Entry 6EYC (electron microscopy, 3.80 A resolution); this record covers chains 4 and 6 of the 6 polymer chains in the assembly.

# Chain 4
Molecule: DNA replication licensing factor MCM4
Source organism: Saccharomyces cerevisiae (strain ATCC 204508 / S288c)
Notes: EC 3.6.4.12
Reference sequence: P30665 (MCM4_YEAST); residue numbers follow UniProt; this construct covers 1-933
Sequence (933 residues; row label = number of the first residue in the row):
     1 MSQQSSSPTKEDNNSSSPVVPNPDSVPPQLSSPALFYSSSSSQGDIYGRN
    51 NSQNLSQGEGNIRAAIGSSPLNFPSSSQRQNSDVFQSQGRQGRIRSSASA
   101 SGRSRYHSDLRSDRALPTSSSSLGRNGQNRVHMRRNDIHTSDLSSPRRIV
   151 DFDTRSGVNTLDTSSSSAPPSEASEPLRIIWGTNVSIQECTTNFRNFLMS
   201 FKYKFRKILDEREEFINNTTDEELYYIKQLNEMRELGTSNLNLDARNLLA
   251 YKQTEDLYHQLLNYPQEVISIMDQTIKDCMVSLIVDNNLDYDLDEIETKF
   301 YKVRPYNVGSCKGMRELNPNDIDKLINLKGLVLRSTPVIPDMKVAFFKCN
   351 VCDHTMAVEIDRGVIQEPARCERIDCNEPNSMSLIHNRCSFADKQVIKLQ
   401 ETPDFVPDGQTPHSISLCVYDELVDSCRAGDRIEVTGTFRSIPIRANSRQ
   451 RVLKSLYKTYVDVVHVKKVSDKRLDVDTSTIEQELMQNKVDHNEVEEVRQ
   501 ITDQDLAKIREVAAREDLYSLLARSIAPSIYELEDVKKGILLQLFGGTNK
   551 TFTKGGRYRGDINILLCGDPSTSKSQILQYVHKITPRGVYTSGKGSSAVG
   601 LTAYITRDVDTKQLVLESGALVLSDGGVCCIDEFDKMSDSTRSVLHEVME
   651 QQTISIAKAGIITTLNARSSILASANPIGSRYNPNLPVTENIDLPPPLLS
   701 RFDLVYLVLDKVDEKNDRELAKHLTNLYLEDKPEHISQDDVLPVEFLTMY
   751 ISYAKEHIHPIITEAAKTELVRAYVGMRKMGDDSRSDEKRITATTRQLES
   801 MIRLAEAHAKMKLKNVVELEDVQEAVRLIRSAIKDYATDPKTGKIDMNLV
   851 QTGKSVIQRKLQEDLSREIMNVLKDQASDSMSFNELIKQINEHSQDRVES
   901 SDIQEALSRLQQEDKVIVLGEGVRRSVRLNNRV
Disordered / not traced: 1-176, 213-220, 780-792, 839-933
Ion coordination: Zn2+: Cys349, Cys352, Cys371
Residues lining bound ligands:
  - ADP (adenosine-5'-diphosphate), molecule 1: Ser529, Ile530, Tyr531, Leu533, Pro570, Ser571, Thr572, Ser573, Lys574, Ser575, Gln576, Leu720, Leu724
  - ADP, molecule 2: His646, Arg701, Thr795, Arg796, Glu799
Swiss-Prot annotation at these positions:
  - motif: Ser700 to Asp703 (Arginine finger)
  - binding site (ATP): Gly568 to Ser575
  - modified residue (Phosphoserine): Ser52, Ser56, Ser69
  - mutagenesis: Lys574 (K574A: Loss of MCM2-7 complex helicase activity)
Reported in the primary citation:
  - conformationally variable residues (register shift): Val469 to Glu497

# Chain 6
Molecule: DNA replication licensing factor MCM6
Source organism: Saccharomyces cerevisiae (strain ATCC 204508 / S288c)
Notes: EC 3.6.4.12
Reference sequence: P53091 (MCM6_YEAST); residues 1-1017 here = UniProt positions 1-1017
Sequence (1017 residues; each row starts with the number of its first residue):
     1 MSSPFPADTPSSNRPSNSSPPPSSIGAGFGSSSGLDSQIGSRLHFPSSSQ
    51 PHVSNSQTGPFVNDSTQFSSQRLQTDGSATNDMEGNEPARSFKSRALNHV
   101 KKVDDVTGEKVREAFEQFLEDFSVQSTDTGEVEKVYRAQIEFMKIYDLNT
   151 IYIDYQHLSMRENGALAMAISEQYYRFLPFLQKGLRRVVRKYAPELLNTS
   201 DSLKRSEGDEGQADEDEQQDDDMNGSSLPRDSGSSAAPGNGTSAMATRSI
   251 TTSTSPEQTERVFQISFFNLPTVHRIRDIRSEKIGSLLSISGTVTRTSEV
   301 RPELYKASFTCDMCRAIVDNVEQSFKYTEPTFCPNPSCENRAFWTLNVTR
   351 SRFLDWQKVRIQENANEIPTGSMPRTLDVILRGDSVERAKPGDRCKFTGV
   401 EIVVPDVTQLGLPGVKPSSTLDTRGISKTTEGLNSGVTGLRSLGVRDLTY
   451 KISFLACHVISIGSNIGASSPDANSNNRETELQMAANLQANNVYQDNERD
   501 QEVFLNSLSSDEINELKEMVKDEHIYDKLVRSIAPAVFGHEAVKKGILLQ
   551 MLGGVHKSTVEGIKLRGDINICVVGDPSTSKSQFLKYVVGFAPRSVYTSG
   601 KASSAAGLTAAVVRDEEGGDYTIEAGALMLADNGICCIDEFDKMDISDQV
   651 AIHEAMEQQTISIAKAGIHATLNARTSILAAANPVGGRYNRKLSLRGNLN
   701 MTAPIMSRFDLFFVILDDCNEKIDTELASHIVDLHMKRDEAIEPPFSAEQ
   751 LRRYIKYARTFKPILTKEARSYLVEKYKELRKDDAQGFSRSSYRITVRQL
   801 ESMIRLSEAIARANCVDEITPSFIAEAYDLLRQSIIRVDVDDVEMDEEFD
   851 NIESQSHAASGNNDDNDDGTGSGVITSEPPADIEEGQSEATARPGTSEKK
   901 KTTVTYDKYVSMMNMIVRKIAEVDREGAEELTAVDIVDWYLLQKENDLGS
   951 LAEYWEERRLAFKVIKRLVKDRILMEIHGTRHNLRDLENEENENNKTVYV
  1001 IHPNCEVLDQLEPQDSS
Disordered / not traced: 1-102, 195-259, 430-440, 464-509, 841-1017
Ion coordination: Zn2+: Cys314, Cys333, Cys338
Residues lining bound ligands: ADP (adenosine-5'-diphosphate): Ala536, Val537, Phe538, Pro577, Ser578, Thr579, Ser580, Lys581, Ser582, Gln583, Leu727
Swiss-Prot annotation at these positions:
  - motif: Ser707 to Asp710 (Arginine finger)
  - binding site (ATP): Gly575 to Ser582
  - modified residue: Ser78 (Phosphoserine), Ser249 (Phosphoserine), Ser372 (Phosphoserine), Thr766 (Phosphothreonine)
  - mutagenesis: Lys581 (K581A: Loss of MCM2-7 complex helicase activity)

# Interface between chain 4 and chain 6
Pairs across the interface (125; chain 4 residue first):
  Thr336(4) - Arg375(6)  hydrogen bond (backbone-side chain)
  Pro337(4) - Arg375(6)
  Val338(4) - Ile452(6)
  Ile339(4) - Gln409(6)
  Ile339(4) - Leu412(6)  hydrophobic
  Pro340(4) - Ser281(6)
  Pro340(4) - Tyr450(6)
  Pro340(4) - Ile452(6)
  Asp341(4) - Pro417(6)
  Met342(4) - Leu448(6)  hydrophobic
  Gly363(4) - Lys416(6)
  Gly363(4) - Pro417(6)
  Gly363(4) - Ser418(6)  hydrogen bond (backbone-backbone)
  Val364(4) - Ser418(6)
  Ile365(4) - Ser418(6)  hydrogen bond (backbone-backbone)
  Ile365(4) - Ser419(6)
  Ile365(4) - Thr420(6)  hydrogen bond (backbone-backbone)
  Ile365(4) - Leu448(6)  hydrophobic
  Gln366(4) - Thr420(6)
  Glu367(4) - Thr420(6)  hydrogen bond (backbone-backbone)
  Glu367(4) - Leu421(6)
  Glu367(4) - Asp422(6)  hydrogen bond (backbone-backbone)
  Pro368(4) - Asp422(6)
  Ala369(4) - Asp422(6)  hydrogen bond (backbone-side chain)
  Arg370(4) - Arg424(6)  hydrogen bond (side chain-backbone)
  Arg373(4) - Gly425(6)
  Leu384(4) - Arg446(6)
  His386(4) - Val403(6)
  His386(4) - Tyr450(6)  hydrogen bond
  Asn387(4) - Tyr175(6)
  Asn387(4) - Ile402(6)
  Asn387(4) - Val403(6)
  Arg388(4) - Tyr175(6)
  Arg388(4) - Arg176(6)
  Phe391(4) - Ser281(6)
  Phe391(4) - Ile284(6)  hydrophobic
  Ala392(4) - Ser281(6)  hydrogen bond (backbone-side chain)
  Asp393(4) - Arg280(6)
  Asp393(4) - Ser281(6)  hydrogen bond (side chain-backbone)
  Lys394(4) - Pro413(6)  hydrogen bond (side chain-backbone)
  Lys394(4) - Gly414(6)
  Ser416(4) - Pro413(6)
  Val424(4) - Arg280(6)
  Asp425(4) - Arg277(6)  salt bridge
  Asp425(4) - Arg280(6)  salt bridge
  Arg428(4) - Thr370(6)  hydrogen bond
  Ala429(4) - Thr370(6)
  Ala429(4) - Gly371(6)
  Arg451(4) - Val445(6)
  Lys458(4) - Gly411(6)
  Lys458(4) - Leu412(6)
  Lys458(4) - Pro413(6)
  Tyr460(4) - Pro413(6)  hydrophobic
  Tyr460(4) - Gly414(6)
  Thr480(4) - Thr370(6)
  Gln483(4) - Arg275(6)
  Gln483(4) - Glu367(6)  hydrogen bond
  Gln487(4) - Asp278(6)  hydrogen bond
  Thr551(4) - Arg738(6)  hydrogen bond (backbone-side chain)
  Phe552(4) - Leu734(6)  hydrophobic
  Phe552(4) - Arg738(6)
  Thr553(4) - Arg738(6)
  Tyr558(4) - Leu734(6)
  Tyr558(4) - His735(6)
  Ala603(4) - Met373(6)  hydrophobic
  Thr611(4) - Thr408(6)
  Thr611(4) - Leu412(6)
  Gln613(4) - Thr408(6)
  Leu616(4) - Met373(6)  hydrophobic
  Ser618(4) - Gly371(6)  hydrogen bond (side chain-backbone)
  Ser618(4) - Ser372(6)
  Ser618(4) - Met373(6)
  Val622(4) - Gly371(6)
  Asp625(4) - Thr370(6)
  Asp625(4) - Gly371(6)
  Ser640(4) - Lys601(6)  hydrogen bond
  Ser643(4) - Lys601(6)
  Ser643(4) - Lys643(6)
  His646(4) - Glu640(6)  salt bridge
  His646(4) - Asn683(6)
  Glu647(4) - Tyr597(6)  hydrogen bond
  Glu647(4) - Ser599(6)  hydrogen bond
  Gln651(4) - Ser582(6)  hydrogen bond
  Gln651(4) - Lys586(6)  hydrogen bond
  Gln651(4) - Tyr597(6)
  Ser655(4) - Tyr597(6)
  Ser655(4) - Ser599(6)
  Ser655(4) - Ala602(6)
  Ile656(4) - Ala602(6)
  Ala657(4) - Ala602(6)  hydrogen bond (backbone-backbone)
  Ala657(4) - Ser603(6)
  Ala657(4) - Ser604(6)  hydrogen bond (backbone-backbone)
  Ala657(4) - Gly607(6)
  Lys658(4) - Gly607(6)
  Ile661(4) - Pro374(6)  hydrophobic
  Ile662(4) - Gly607(6)
  Ile662(4) - Ala625(6)
  Ile662(4) - Ala627(6)
  Thr663(4) - Gln362(6)  hydrogen bond
  Thr663(4) - Ala365(6)
  Thr664(4) - Ala365(6)
  Leu665(4) - Ile368(6)  hydrophobic
  Asn666(4) - Ala365(6)
  Asn666(4) - Ile368(6)
  Pro697(4) - Pro577(6)  hydrophobic
  Ile762(4) - His735(6)
  Glu764(4) - Asp733(6)
  Glu764(4) - Met736(6)
  Lys767(4) - Val732(6)
  Lys767(4) - Asp733(6)  salt bridge
  Leu770(4) - Val732(6)  hydrophobic
  Val771(4) - Ala728(6)  hydrophobic
  Tyr774(4) - Asp724(6)
  Val775(4) - Asp724(6)
  Arg778(4) - Asp718(6)
  Arg778(4) - Cys719(6)
  Arg778(4) - Asp724(6)  salt bridge
  Thr794(4) - Ser578(6)  hydrogen bond
  Thr795(4) - Leu727(6)
  Thr795(4) - Ile731(6)
  Leu798(4) - Ala728(6)  hydrophobic
  Leu798(4) - Ile731(6)  hydrophobic
  Glu799(4) - Ile731(6)
  Glu799(4) - His735(6)  salt bridge
  Ile802(4) - His735(6)
Other interface residues (no listed pair), chain 4 (92 interface residues in all): Ser335, Asn350, Asp353, Ser381, Ile385, Val396, Ile442, Ile444, Arg445, Ser448, Glu484, Asp491, Arg587, Asp610, Glu617, Ala659, Arg668
Other interface residues (no listed pair), chain 6 (90 interface residues in all): Asp105, Ile279, Glu282, Gly285, Phe325, Lys326, Thr331, Pro369, Glu401, Val407, Leu410, Val415, Lys451, Thr598, Ala606, Leu608, Glu624, Gly626, Asp639, Gly686, Thr725, Ile742

# In short
The interface between chain 4 and chain 6 involves 92 residues on one side and 90 on the other, with 26
hydrogen bonds and 6 salt bridges. Among the polar pairs are Asp425(4)-Arg277(6), Asp425(4)-Arg280(6) and
His646(4)-Glu640(6). One ADP molecule is bound between chain 4 and chain 6. The paper reports conformational
variability at Val469(4).
Here chain 4 is DNA replication licensing factor MCM4 and chain 6 is DNA replication licensing factor MCM6,
both from Saccharomyces cerevisiae (strain ATCC 204508 / S288c). Entry 6EYC (Re-refinement of the MCM2-7
double hexamer using ISOLDE) was determined by electron microscopy.
